3CW7 - chains C and G of the 8 polymer chains in the assembly; structure by X-ray diffraction, 2.30 A resolution.

# Chain C
Name: DNA-3-methyladenine glycosylase 2
Source organism: Escherichia coli
Notes: EC 3.2.2.21
UniProtKB: P04395 (3MG2_ECOLI); residue numbers follow UniProt; this construct covers 1-282
Chain sequence (282 residues; each row starts with the number of its first residue):
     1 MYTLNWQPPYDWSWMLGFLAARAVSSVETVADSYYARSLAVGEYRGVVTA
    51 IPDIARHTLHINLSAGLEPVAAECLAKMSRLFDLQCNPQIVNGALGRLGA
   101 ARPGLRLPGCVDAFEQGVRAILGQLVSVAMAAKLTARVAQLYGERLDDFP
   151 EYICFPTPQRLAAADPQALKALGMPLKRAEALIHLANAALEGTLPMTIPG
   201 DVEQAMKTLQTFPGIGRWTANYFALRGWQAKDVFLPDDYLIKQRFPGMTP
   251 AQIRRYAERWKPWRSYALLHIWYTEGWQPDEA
Curated features (UniProtKB/Swiss-Prot):
  - active site: Asp-238 (Proton acceptor)
  - site: Trp-218 (Determinant for substrate specificity and/or activity)
  - mutagenesis: Gln-124 (Q124A: Methylmethane sulfonate-resistant), Trp-218 (W218A: No catalytic activity, methylmethane sulfonate-sensitive), Asp-237 (D237N: More than 30% catalytic activity, methylmethane sulfonate-resistant), Asp-238 (D238N: No catalytic activity, methylmethane sulfonate-sensitive)

# Chain G
Molecule: 12-nt DNA strand
Sequence (12 nucleotides; row label = number of the first residue in the row):
     1 GACATGAGTGCC
Modified residues: 8OG (8-oxo-2'-deoxy-guanosine-5'-monophosphate) at position 8

# Chain C / chain G interface
Pairs across the interface (4):
  Lys-177(C) / DC12(G)  base contact
  Thr-249(C) / DA7(G)  hydrogen bond to the phosphate
  Ala-251(C) / DG6(G)  phosphate contact
  Ala-251(C) / DA7(G)  phosphate contact
Other interface residues (no listed pair), chain C (5 interface residues in all): Pro-250, Gln-252
Other interface residues (no listed pair), chain G (4 interface residues in all): 8OG_8

# Overview
5 residues of chain C face 4 of chain G across their interface; the contacts include 1 hydrogen bond. The
hydrogen-bonded pair is Thr-249(C)/DA7(G). UniProt lists active-site residue Asp-238(C) and 4 mutagenesis
sites on chain C.
Chain C is DNA-3-methyladenine glycosylase 2 (Escherichia coli) and chain G is a 12-nt DNA strand; the
structure, Crystal Structure of an AlkA Host/Guest Complex 8oxoGuanine:Cytosine Base Pair, was determined by
X-ray diffraction (same publication as 3CVT, 3CWA, 3CWS, 3CWT and 3CWU).
